Entry 1Z7Q (X-ray diffraction, 3.22 A resolution); this record covers chains B and C of the 42 polymer chains in the assembly.

# Chain B
Name: Proteasome component Y7
Organism: Saccharomyces cerevisiae
Notes: EC 3.4.25.1
UniProt: P23639 (PSA2_YEAST); residues 1-250 here = UniProt positions 1-250
Amino-acid sequence (250 residues; numbered 1 to 250; the number before each row is that of its first residue):
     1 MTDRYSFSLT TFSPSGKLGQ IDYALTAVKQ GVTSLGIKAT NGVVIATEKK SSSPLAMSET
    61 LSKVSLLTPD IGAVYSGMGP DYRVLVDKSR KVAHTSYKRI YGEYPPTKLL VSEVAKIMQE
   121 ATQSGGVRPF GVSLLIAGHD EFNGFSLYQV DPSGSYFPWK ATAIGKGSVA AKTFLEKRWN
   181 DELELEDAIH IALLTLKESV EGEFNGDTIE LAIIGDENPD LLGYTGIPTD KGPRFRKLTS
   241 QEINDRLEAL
Not modelled in the structure: 1

# Chain C
Name: Proteasome component Y13
Organism: Saccharomyces cerevisiae
Notes: EC 3.4.25.1
UniProt: P23638 (PSA4_YEAST); residues 1-258 here = UniProt positions 1-258
Amino-acid sequence (258 residues; each row starts with the number of its first residue):
     1 MGSRRYDSRT TIFSPEGRLY QVEYALESIS HAGTAIGIMA SDGIVLAAER KVTSTLLEQD
    61 TSTEKLYKLN DKIAVAVAGL TADAEILINT ARIHAQNYLK TYNEDIPVEI LVRRLSDIKQ
   121 GYTQHGGLRP FGVSFIYAGY DDRYGYQLYT SNPSGNYTGW KAISVGANTS AAQTLLQMDY
   181 KDDMKVDDAI ELALKTLSKT TDSSALTYDR LEFATIRKGA NDGEVYQKIF KPQEIKDILV
   241 KTGITKKDED EEADEDMK
Not modelled in the structure: 1-2, 246-258

# Chain B / chain C interface
Residue-residue contacts - 43 pairs, chain B then chain C:
  R4(B) - R5(C)
  Y5(B) - D7(C)  hydrogen bond
  L9(B) - R129(C)
  T10(B) - Q21(C)
  T10(B) - L128(C)
  T10(B) - R129(C)
  T11(B) - S8(C)
  T11(B) - Q21(C)
  F12(B) - Q21(C)  hydrogen bond (backbone-side chain)
  F12(B) - Y24(C)
  F12(B) - A25(C)  hydrophobic
  F12(B) - R129(C)
  F12(B) - P130(C)
  S13(B) - Y24(C)
  P14(B) - Y24(C)  hydrophobic
  P14(B) - E27(C)
  S15(B) - Y24(C)
  S15(B) - E27(C)
  S15(B) - S28(C)
  S15(B) - H31(C)
  G16(B) - Y24(C)
  G16(B) - S28(C)
  L18(B) - R129(C)
  K38(B) - E58(C)  salt bridge
  Q123(B) - R129(C)
  Y148(B) - S62(C)
  S153(B) - A82(C)
  S155(B) - T81(C)
  Y156(B) - E85(C)  hydrogen bond
  P158(B) - L57(C)
  P158(B) - E58(C)  hydrogen bond (backbone-backbone)
  P158(B) - S62(C)
  W159(B) - L56(C)
  W159(B) - L57(C)  hydrophobic
  W159(B) - E58(C)
  K160(B) - T55(C)
  K160(B) - L56(C)
  K160(B) - L57(C)
  K160(B) - E58(C)
  A161(B) - L56(C)  hydrophobic
  E176(B) - S54(C)
  E176(B) - T55(C)  hydrogen bond
  E176(B) - L56(C)
Interface residues without a listed pair, chain B (29 interface residues in all): Q119, T122, G154, F157, K172, L175, W179
Interface residues without a listed pair, chain C (26 interface residues in all): D83, Y122, G127, F131, G132

# In short
The interface between chain B and chain C involves 29 residues on one side and 26 on the other, with 5
hydrogen bonds and 1 salt bridge. Polar pairs include K38(B)-E58(C), Y5(B)-D7(C) and F12(B)-Q21(C).
Here chain B is Proteasome component Y7 and chain C is Proteasome component Y13, both from Saccharomyces
cerevisiae. Entry 1Z7Q (Crystal structure of the 20s proteasome from yeast in complex with the proteasome
activator PA26 from ...) was determined by X-ray diffraction, deposited together with 1YA7, 1YAR and 1YAU.
